Entry 7XR1 (X-ray diffraction, 2.81 A resolution); this record covers chains A and F of the 6 polymer chains in the assembly.

Chain A:
Protein: Tubulin alpha-1B chain
Organism: Sus scrofa
UniProt: Q2XVP4 (TBA1B_PIG); residue numbers follow UniProt; this construct covers 1-450
Sequence (450 residues; row label = number of the first residue in the row):
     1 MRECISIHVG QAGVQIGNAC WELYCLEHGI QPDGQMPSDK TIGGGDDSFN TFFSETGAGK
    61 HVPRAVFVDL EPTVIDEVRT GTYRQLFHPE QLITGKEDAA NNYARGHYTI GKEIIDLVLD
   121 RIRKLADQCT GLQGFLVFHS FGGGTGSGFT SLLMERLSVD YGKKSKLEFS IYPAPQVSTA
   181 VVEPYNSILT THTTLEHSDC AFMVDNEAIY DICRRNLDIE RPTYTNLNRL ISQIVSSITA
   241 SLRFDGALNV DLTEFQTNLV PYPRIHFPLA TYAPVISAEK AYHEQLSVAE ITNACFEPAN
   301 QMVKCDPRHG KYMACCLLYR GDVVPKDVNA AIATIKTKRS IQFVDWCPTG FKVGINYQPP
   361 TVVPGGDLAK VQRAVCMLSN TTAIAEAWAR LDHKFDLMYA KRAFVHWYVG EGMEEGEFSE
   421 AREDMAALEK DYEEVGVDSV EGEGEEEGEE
Not modelled in the structure: 438-450
Bound ions: Ca2+: Asp39, Thr41, Gly44, Glu55
Residues lining bound ligands:
  - GTP (guanosine-5'-triphosphate): Gly10, Gln11, Ala12, Gln15, Ile16, Asp69, Asp98, Ala99, Ala100, Asn101, Ser140, Gly142, Gly143, Gly144, Thr145, Gly146, Ile171, Pro173, Val177, Ser178, Thr179, Glu183, Asn206, Tyr224, Leu227, Asn228, Ile231
  - GY2 (2-chloranyl-6-fluoranyl-N-(4-methoxyphenyl)-N-methyl-quinazolin-4-amine): Thr179, Ala180, Val181
UniProt features mapped onto this chain:
  - motif: Met1 to Cys4 (MREC motif)
  - active site: Glu254
  - binding site (GTP): Gly10, Gln11, Ala12, Gln15, Glu71, Ala99, Ser140, Gly143, Gly144, Thr145, Gly146, Thr179, Glu183, Asn206, Tyr224, Asn228, Leu252
  - binding site (Mg(2+)): Glu71
  - modified residue: Lys40 (N6,N6,N6-trimethyllysine), Ser48 (Phosphoserine), Ser232 (Phosphoserine), Tyr282 (3'-nitrotyrosine), Arg339 (Omega-N-methylarginine), Ser439 (Phosphoserine), Glu443 (5-glutamyl polyglutamate), Glu445 (5-glutamyl polyglutamate)
  - cross-link (Glycyl lysine isopeptide (Lys-Gly)): Lys326 (interchain with G-Cter in ubiquitin), Lys370 (interchain with G-Cter in ubiquitin)

Chain F:
Protein: TTL
Organism: Gallus gallus
UniProt: E1BQ43 (E1BQ43_CHICK); residue numbers follow UniProt; this construct covers 1-378
Sequence (384 residues; numbered 1 to 384; the number before each row is that of its first residue):
     1 MYTFVVRDEN SSVYAEVSRL LLATGQWKRL RKDNPRFNLM LGERNRLPFG RLGHEPGLVQ
    61 LVNYYRGADK LCRKASLVKL IKTSPELSES CTWFPESYVI YPTNLKTPVA PAQNGIRHLI
   121 NNTRTDEREV FLAAYNRRRE GREGNVWIAK SSAGAKGEGI LISSEASELL DFIDEQGQVH
   181 VIQKYLEKPL LLEPGHRKFD IRSWVLVDHL YNIYLYREGV LRTSSEPYNS ANFQDKTCHL
   241 TNHCIQKEYS KNYGRYEEGN EMFFEEFNQY LMDALNTTLE NSILLQIKHI IRSCLMCIEP
   301 AISTKHLHYQ SFQLFGFDFM VDEELKVWLI EVNGAPACAQ KLYAELCQGI VDVAISSVFP
   361 LADTGQKTSQ PTSIFIKLHH HHHH
Not modelled in the structure: 105-124, 153-157, 363-371, 381-384
Sequence notes: expression tag (379-384)

How chain A and chain F interact:
Pairs across the interface - 21 pairs, chain A then chain F:
  Gln176(A) with Pro56(F)
  Glu207(A) with His54(F), salt bridge
  Glu297(A) with His306(F)
  Pro298(A) with Leu307(F), hydrophobic
  Lys304(A) with His54(F)
  Asp306(A) with Arg66(F); Leu307(F)
  Arg308(A) with Pro300(F), hydrogen bond (side chain-backbone); Ala301(F), hydrogen bond (side chain-backbone); Ile302(F); Ser303(F), hydrogen bond (side chain-backbone)
  His309(A) with Arg66(F), hydrogen bond (side chain-backbone); Gly67(F); Ala301(F), hydrogen bond (side chain-backbone)
  Ser340(A) with Ala301(F)
  Glu386(A) with Gly50(F); Arg66(F), salt bridge
  Arg390(A) with Gly50(F); His54(F)
  His393(A) with Arg51(F)
  Glu433(A) with Arg46(F), salt bridge
Other interface residues (no listed pair), chain A (16 interface residues in all): Cys305, Lys338, Lys394
Other interface residues (no listed pair), chain F (16 interface residues in all): Gly53, Glu55, His308

Overview:
Chain A and chain F each contribute 16 residues to their interface; the contacts include 5 hydrogen bonds and
3 salt bridges. Polar pairs include Glu207(A)-His54(F), Glu386(A)-Arg66(F) and Glu433(A)-Arg46(F). Bound to
chain A: GTP and compound GY2.
Here chain A is Tubulin alpha-1B chain (Sus scrofa) and chain F is TTL (Gallus gallus). Entry 7XR1 (Crystal
structure of T2R-TTL-3a complex) was determined by X-ray diffraction.
